PDB entry 9C59 | electron microscopy, 4.30 A resolution (low resolution: residue-level contacts below are approximate; hydrogen-bond / salt-bridge calls are withheld) | chains B and C of the 14 polymer chains in the assembly

== Chain B ==
Name: AP-3 complex subunit beta-1
From: Homo sapiens
UniProtKB: O00203 (AP3B1_HUMAN); residues 1-677 here = UniProt positions 1-677
Chain sequence (677 residues; each row starts with the number of its first residue):
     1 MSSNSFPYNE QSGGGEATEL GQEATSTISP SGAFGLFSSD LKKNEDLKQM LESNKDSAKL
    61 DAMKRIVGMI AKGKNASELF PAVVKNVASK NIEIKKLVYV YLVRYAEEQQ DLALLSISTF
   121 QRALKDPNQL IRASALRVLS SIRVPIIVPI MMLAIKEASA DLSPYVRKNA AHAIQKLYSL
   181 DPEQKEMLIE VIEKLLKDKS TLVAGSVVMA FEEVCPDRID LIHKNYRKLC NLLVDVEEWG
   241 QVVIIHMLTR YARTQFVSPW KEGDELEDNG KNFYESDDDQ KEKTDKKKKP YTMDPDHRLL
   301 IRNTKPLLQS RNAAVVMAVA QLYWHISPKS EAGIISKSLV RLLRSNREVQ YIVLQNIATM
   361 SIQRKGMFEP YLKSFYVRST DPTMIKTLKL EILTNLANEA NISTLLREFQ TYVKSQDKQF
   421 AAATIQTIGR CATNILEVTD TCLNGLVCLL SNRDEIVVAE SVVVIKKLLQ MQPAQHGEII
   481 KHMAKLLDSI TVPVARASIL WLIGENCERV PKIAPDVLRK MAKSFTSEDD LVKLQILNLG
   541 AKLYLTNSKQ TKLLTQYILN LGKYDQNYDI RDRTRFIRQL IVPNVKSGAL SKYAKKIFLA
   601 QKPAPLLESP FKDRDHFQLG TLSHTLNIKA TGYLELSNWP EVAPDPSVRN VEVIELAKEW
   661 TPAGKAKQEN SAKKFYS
Disordered / not traced: 1-34, 261-289, 651-677
Curated features (UniProtKB/Swiss-Prot):
  - modified residue (Phosphoserine): S276, S609
  - natural variant: L390 to Q410 (deletion: In HPS2), L580 (L580R: In HPS2)

== Chain C ==
Name: ADP-ribosylation factor 1
From: Homo sapiens
Notes: EC 3.6.5.2
UniProtKB: P84077 (ARF1_HUMAN); residues 2-181 here = UniProt positions 2-181
Chain sequence (182 residues; row label = number of the first residue in the row):
     2 GNIFANLFKG LFGKKEMRIL MVGLDAAGKT TILYKLKLGE IVTTIPTIGF NVETVEYKNI
    62 SFTVWDVGGL DKIRPLWRHY FQNTQGLIFV VDSNDRERVN EAREELMRML AEDELRDAVL
   122 LVFANKQDLP NAMNAAEITD KLGLHSLRHR NWYIQATCAT SGDGLYEGLD WLSNQLRNQK
   182 SL
Disordered / not traced: 182-183
Sequence notes: engineered mutation L71 (Gln in P84077); expression tag (182-183)
Metal / ion sites: Mg2+: T31 (together with GTP)
Small-molecule neighbours: GTP (guanosine-5'-triphosphate): L25, D26, A27, A28, G29, K30, T31, T32, T45, P47, T48, D67, G69, G70, N126, K127, Q128, D129, L130, C159, A160, T161
Curated features (UniProtKB/Swiss-Prot):
  - region: N3 to K16 (Important for the stable binding to the membranes)
  - binding site (GTP): G24 to T32, N126 to D129, A160
  - modified residue: G2 (N-acetylglycine)
  - lipidation: G2 (N-myristoyl glycine)
  - natural variant: Y35 (Y35H: In PVNH8), R99 (R99H: In PVNH8; uncertain significance), K127 (K127E: In PVNH8)
What the authors report for this chain:
  - self-association interface (contacts with another copy of this molecule): L39, I42, V43, T44

== How chain B and chain C interact ==
Residue-residue contacts - 24 pairs, chain B then chain C:
  E52(B) - R19(C)
  E52(B) - N84(C)
  P81(B) - H80(C)
  V84(B) - F51(C)
  K85(B) - F51(C)
  K85(B) - H80(C)
  K85(B) - Y81(C)
  V87(B) - F51(C)
  A88(B) - V53(C)
  D111(B) - L77(C)
  L112(B) - H80(C)
  L115(B) - G50(C)
  L115(B) - F51(C)
  L115(B) - L77(C)
  L115(B) - Y81(C)
  I117(B) - I49(C)
  S118(B) - T48(C)
  S118(B) - I49(C)
  S118(B) - G50(C)
  S118(B) - F51(C)
  T119(B) - F51(C)
  R122(B) - Y35(C)
  R122(B) - N52(C)
  R122(B) - E54(C)
Also at the interface, not in a pair above, chain B (16 interface residues in all): N54, L114, Q121
Also at the interface, not in a pair above, chain C (17 interface residues in all): E17, I46, W66, K73

== Overview ==
The interface between chain B and chain C involves 16 residues on one side and 17 on the other. Bound to chain
C: GTP. UniProt lists 14 GTP-binding residues on chain C. From the paper: a self-association interface
involving L39(C), I42(C) and V43(C) among others.
Chain B is AP-3 complex subunit beta-1 and chain C is ADP-ribosylation factor 1, both from Homo sapiens; the
structure, Human AP-3 dimer bound to myristoylated Arf1 (Q71L) and LAMP1 cargo on a lipid nanodisc, was
determined by electron microscopy, deposited together with 9C58, 9C5A, 9C5B and 9C5C.
